3OYZ - chain A; structure by X-ray diffraction, 1.95 A resolution.

Chain A:
Molecule: Malate Synthase
Organism: Haloferax volcanii
Notes: EC 2.3.3.9
UniProtKB: D4GTL2 (D4GTL2_HALVD); numbering as in UniProt (aligned over 1-433)
Chain sequence (433 residues; each row starts with the number of its first residue):
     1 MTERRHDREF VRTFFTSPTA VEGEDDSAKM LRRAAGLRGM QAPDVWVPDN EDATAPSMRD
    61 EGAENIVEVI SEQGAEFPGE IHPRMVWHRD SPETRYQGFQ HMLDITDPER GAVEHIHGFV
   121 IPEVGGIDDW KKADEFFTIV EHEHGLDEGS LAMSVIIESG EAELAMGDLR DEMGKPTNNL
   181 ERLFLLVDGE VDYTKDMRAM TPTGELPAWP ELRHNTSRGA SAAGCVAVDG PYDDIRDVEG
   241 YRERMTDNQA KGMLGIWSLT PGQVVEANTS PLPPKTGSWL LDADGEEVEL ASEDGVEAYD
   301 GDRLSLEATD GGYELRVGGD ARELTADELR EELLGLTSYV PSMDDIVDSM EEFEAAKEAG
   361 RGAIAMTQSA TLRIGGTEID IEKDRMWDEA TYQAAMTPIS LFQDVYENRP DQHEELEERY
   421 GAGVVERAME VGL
Unresolved in the structure: 1-4, 285-327, 372-380, 433
Ion coordination: Mg2+: Glu158, Asp192 (together with pyruvic acid); K+ site 1: Met173, Lys175, Asn178, Glu181; K+ site 2: Pro176, Asn178, Asn179; K+ site 3: Ser217, Ser221, Gly252
Ligand contacts:
  - acetyl coenzyme A (ACO): Phe15, Thr16, Ser17, Pro18, Met30, Arg33, Ala34, Asp49, Asp52, Ala53, Arg84, Val191, Pro231, Ile235, Arg236, Trp257, Leu259, Thr260, Pro261, Ala363, Ile364, Ala365, Met386, Asp388, Ala390
  - pyruvic acid (PYR): Glu51, Arg84, Glu158, Gly189, Glu190, Val191, Asp192, Pro231, Trp257, Ala390
Curated features (UniProtKB/Swiss-Prot):
  - active site: Asp388 (Proton acceptor)
  - binding site (acetyl-CoA): Thr16, Ser17, Arg84, Arg236, Leu259
  - binding site (Mg(2+)): Asp52, Glu158, Asp192
  - binding site (glyoxylate): Arg84, Glu158, Val191, Asp192
Reported in the primary citation:
  - Mg2+ coordination: Glu158, Asp192
  - binding site for acetyl coenzyme A: Phe15, Thr16, Ser17, Met30, Arg33, Arg84, Pro231, Leu259, Pro261
  - binding site for pyruvic acid: Pro231, Trp257
  - contacts within the chain: Ser17-Trp46 (hydrogen bond)
  - catalytic residues: Asp388
  - catalytic residues: Arg84 (citing earlier work)
  - conformationally variable residues: Asp388

Summary:
Bound to chain A: acetyl coenzyme A and pyruvic acid. Glu158 and Asp192 form the Mg2+ site. UniProt lists
active-site residue Asp388, 5 acetyl-CoA-binding residues, 3 Mg2+-binding residues and 4 glyoxylate-binding
residues. From the paper: catalytic residues Asp388 and Arg84; a binding site for acetyl coenzyme A at Phe15,
Thr16 and Ser17 among others.
Chain A is Malate Synthase (Haloferax volcanii); the structure, Haloferax volcanii Malate Synthase
Pyruvate/Acetyl-CoA Ternary Complex, was determined by X-ray diffraction, deposited together with 3OYX and
3PUG.
